Entry 8QWB (X-ray diffraction, 3.20 A resolution); this record covers chains A and C.

[Chain A (and C)]
Molecule: Citrate synthase
Organism: Methylophaga sulfidovorans
Notes: chain C of this document is another copy of the same molecule, construct and numbering; everything in this record applies to it too
Reference sequence: A0A1I4B681 (A0A1I4B681_9GAMM); residue numbers follow UniProt; this construct covers 1-385
Chain sequence (397 residues; row label = number of the first residue in the row):
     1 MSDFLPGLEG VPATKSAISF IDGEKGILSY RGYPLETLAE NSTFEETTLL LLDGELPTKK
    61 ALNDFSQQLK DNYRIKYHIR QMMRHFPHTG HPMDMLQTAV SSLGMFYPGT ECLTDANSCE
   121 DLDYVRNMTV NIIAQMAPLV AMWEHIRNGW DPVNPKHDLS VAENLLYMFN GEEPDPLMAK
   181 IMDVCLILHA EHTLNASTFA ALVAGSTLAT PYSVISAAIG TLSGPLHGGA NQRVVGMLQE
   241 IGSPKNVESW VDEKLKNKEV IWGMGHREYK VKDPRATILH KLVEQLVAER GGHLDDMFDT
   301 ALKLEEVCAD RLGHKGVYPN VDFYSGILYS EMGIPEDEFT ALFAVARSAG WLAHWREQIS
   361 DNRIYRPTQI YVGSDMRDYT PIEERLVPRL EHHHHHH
Unresolved in the structure: 1-24, 114-118, 249-261, 290-297, 375-397 (chain C: 1-24, 114-118, 249-267, 290-298, 311-317, 376-397)
Sequence notes: expression tag (386-397)
Reported in the primary citation:
  - self-association interface (contacts with another copy of this molecule); pairs are residue here / residue on that copy: Arg74-Trp150 (cation-pi contact)
  - mutagenesis - W150A: unchanged catalytic activity

[How chain A and chain C interact]
Residue-residue contacts - 101 pairs, chain A then chain C:
  Arg31(A) - Tyr371(C)  hydrogen bond
  Gly32(A) - Gly373(C)
  Gly32(A) - Ser374(C)
  Gly32(A) - Asp375(C)
  Tyr33(A) - Asp375(C)  hydrogen bond (backbone-side chain)
  Pro34(A) - Asp375(C)
  His78(A) - His85(C)
  Gln81(A) - His85(C)  hydrogen bond
  Met82(A) - Met82(C)  hydrophobic
  Met82(A) - Phe86(C)  hydrophobic
  His85(A) - His78(C)  hydrogen bond (backbone-side chain)
  His85(A) - Gln81(C)  hydrogen bond
  His85(A) - His85(C)  hydrogen bond
  Phe86(A) - Ile79(C)  hydrophobic
  Phe86(A) - Met82(C)  hydrophobic
  Phe86(A) - Ser102(C)
  Phe86(A) - Met105(C)  hydrophobic
  Phe86(A) - Phe106(C)  hydrophobic
  Pro87(A) - Met105(C)
  Asp94(A) - Ser101(C)  hydrogen bond (backbone-side chain)
  Asp94(A) - Gly104(C)
  Asp94(A) - Met105(C)
  Asp94(A) - Ser213(C)  hydrogen bond
  Met95(A) - Met105(C)  hydrophobic
  Gln97(A) - Ser101(C)
  Gln97(A) - Ser213(C)  hydrogen bond
  Gln97(A) - Ser216(C)  hydrogen bond
  Thr98(A) - Thr98(C)
  Thr98(A) - Ser101(C)  hydrogen bond
  Thr98(A) - Ser102(C)  hydrogen bond (side chain-backbone)
  Ser101(A) - Asp94(C)  hydrogen bond (side chain-backbone)
  Ser101(A) - Gln97(C)  hydrogen bond
  Ser101(A) - Thr98(C)  hydrogen bond
  Ser102(A) - Phe86(C)
  Ser102(A) - Thr98(C)  hydrogen bond (backbone-side chain)
  Met105(A) - Phe86(C)  hydrophobic
  Met105(A) - Pro87(C)
  Met105(A) - Gly90(C)
  Met105(A) - Asp94(C)
  Met105(A) - Met95(C)  hydrophobic
  Phe106(A) - Phe86(C)  hydrophobic
  His192(A) - Arg366(C)  hydrogen bond
  Leu194(A) - Arg366(C)  hydrogen bond (backbone-side chain)
  Leu194(A) - Pro367(C)
  Asn195(A) - Arg366(C)
  Ala196(A) - Tyr365(C)
  Phe199(A) - Phe199(C)  hydrophobic
  Phe199(A) - Val203(C)  hydrophobic
  Phe199(A) - Pro367(C)  hydrophobic
  Ala200(A) - Val203(C)  hydrophobic
  Val203(A) - Ala196(C)
  Val203(A) - Phe199(C)  hydrophobic
  Ala204(A) - Thr221(C)
  Ser206(A) - Leu226(C)
  Thr207(A) - Ala196(C)
  Thr207(A) - Thr221(C)  hydrogen bond (side chain-backbone)
  Thr207(A) - Gly224(C)
  Thr207(A) - Pro225(C)
  Thr207(A) - Leu226(C)  hydrogen bond (backbone-backbone)
  Thr207(A) - His227(C)
  Leu208(A) - Pro225(C)
  Leu208(A) - Leu226(C)  hydrophobic
  Ala209(A) - Gly220(C)
  Ala209(A) - Ser223(C)
  Ala209(A) - Gly224(C)
  Ser213(A) - Gln97(C)  hydrogen bond
  Ser216(A) - Gln97(C)  hydrogen bond
  Ala217(A) - Ala217(C)  hydrophobic
  Gly220(A) - Ala209(C)
  Thr221(A) - Ala204(C)
  Thr221(A) - Thr207(C)  hydrogen bond (backbone-side chain)
  Ser223(A) - Ala209(C)
  Gly224(A) - Thr207(C)
  Gly224(A) - Leu208(C)
  Pro225(A) - Thr207(C)
  Pro225(A) - Leu208(C)
  Leu226(A) - Ser206(C)
  Leu226(A) - Thr207(C)
  Leu226(A) - Leu208(C)  hydrophobic
  Leu226(A) - Ile364(C)
  His266(A) - Arg366(C)  hydrogen bond
  Arg267(A) - Arg363(C)
  Arg267(A) - Ile364(C)  hydrogen bond (side chain-backbone)
  Arg267(A) - Arg366(C)
  Glu268(A) - Arg366(C)
  Glu357(A) - Tyr371(C)  hydrogen bond
  Asp361(A) - Leu226(C)
  Ile364(A) - Ala196(C)
  Arg366(A) - His192(C)  hydrogen bond (side chain-backbone)
  Arg366(A) - Thr193(C)
  Arg366(A) - Leu194(C)
  Arg366(A) - Asn195(C)
  Pro367(A) - Leu194(C)
  Pro367(A) - Phe199(C)  hydrophobic
  Thr368(A) - Leu194(C)
  Gln369(A) - Thr193(C)
  Gln369(A) - Leu194(C)
  Tyr371(A) - Arg31(C)  hydrogen bond
  Tyr371(A) - Glu357(C)
  Ser374(A) - Arg31(C)
  Ser374(A) - Gly32(C)  hydrogen bond (backbone-backbone)
Other interface residues (no listed pair), chain A (58 interface residues in all): Thr89, Gly90, Gly104, Thr110, Thr193, His227, Tyr365
Other interface residues (no listed pair), chain C (58 interface residues in all): Thr110, Trp143, Ala200, Thr210, Asn362, Thr368, Gln369

[In short]
The chain A/chain C interface involves 58 residues from each chain; the contacts include 29 hydrogen bonds.
Among the polar pairs are Arg31(A)-Tyr371(C), Tyr33(A)-Asp375(C) and Gln81(A)-His85(C). From the paper: W150A
of chain A leaves catalytic activity unchanged; a self-association interface involving Arg74(A).
Chain A and chain C are both Citrate synthase (Methylophaga sulfidovorans); the structure, Crystal structure
of citrate synthase from Methylophaga sulfidovorans, was determined by X-ray diffraction (same publication as
8QZP).
